PDB entry 6VMB | electron microscopy, 5.23 A resolution (low resolution: residue-level contacts below are approximate; hydrogen-bond / salt-bridge calls are withheld) | chains A and F of the 26 polymer chains in the assembly

[Chain A]
Protein: ATP synthase subunit alpha, chloroplastic
Organism: Spinacia oleracea
Notes: EC 7.1.2.2
UniProtKB: P06450 (ATPA_SPIOL); residue numbers follow UniProt; this construct covers 1-507
Sequence (507 residues; row label = number of the first residue in the row):
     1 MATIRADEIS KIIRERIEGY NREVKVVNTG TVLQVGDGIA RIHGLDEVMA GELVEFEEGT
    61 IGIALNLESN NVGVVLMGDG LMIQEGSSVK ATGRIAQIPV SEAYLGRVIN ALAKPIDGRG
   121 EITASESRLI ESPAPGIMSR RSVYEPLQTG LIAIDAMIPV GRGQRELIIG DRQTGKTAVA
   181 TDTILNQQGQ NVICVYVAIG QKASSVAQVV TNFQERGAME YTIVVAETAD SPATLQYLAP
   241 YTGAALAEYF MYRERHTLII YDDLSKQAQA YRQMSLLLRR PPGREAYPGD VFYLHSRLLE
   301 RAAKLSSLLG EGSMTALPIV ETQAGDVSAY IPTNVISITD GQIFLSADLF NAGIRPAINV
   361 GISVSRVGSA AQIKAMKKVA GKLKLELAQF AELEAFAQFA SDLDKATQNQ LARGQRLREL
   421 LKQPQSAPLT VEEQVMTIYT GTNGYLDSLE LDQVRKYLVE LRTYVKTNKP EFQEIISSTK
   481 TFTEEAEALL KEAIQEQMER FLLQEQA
Unresolved in the structure: 1-5, 507
UniProt features mapped onto this chain:
  - binding site (ATP): Gly-170 to Thr-177
  - site: Ser-363 (Required for activity)
Small-molecule neighbours:
  - ADP (adenosine-5'-diphosphate): Val-364, Ser-365, Arg-366, Leu-385
  - ATP (adenosine-5'-triphosphate): Gln-173, Thr-174, Gly-175, Lys-176, Thr-177, Ala-178, Gln-201, Phe-350, Arg-355, Pro-356, Gln-423, Gln-425

[Chain F]
Protein: ATP synthase subunit beta, chloroplastic
Organism: Spinacia oleracea
Notes: EC 7.1.2.2
UniProtKB: P00825 (ATPB_SPIOL); residue numbers follow UniProt; this construct covers 1-498
Sequence (498 residues; numbered 1 to 498; the number before each row is that of its first residue):
     1 MRINPTTSDP GVSTLEKKNL GRIAQIIGPV LDVAFPPGKM PNIYNALIVK GRDTAGQPMN
    61 VTCEVQQLLG NNRVRAVAMS ATDGLTRGME VIDTGAPLSV PVGGATLGRI FNVLGEPVDN
   121 LGPVDTRTTS PIHRSAPAFT QLDTKLSIFE TGIKVVDLLA PYRRGGKIGL FGGAGVGKTV
   181 LIMELINNIA KAHGGVSVFG GVGERTREGN DLYMEMKESG VINEQNIAES KVALVYGQMN
   241 EPPGARMRVG LTALTMAEYF RDVNEQDVLL FIDNIFRFVQ AGSEVSALLG RMPSAVGYQP
   301 TLSTEMGSLQ ERITSTKEGS ITSIQAVYVP ADDLTDPAPA TTFAHLDATT VLSRGLAAKG
   361 IYPAVDPLDS TSTMLQPRIV GEEHYEIAQR VKETLQRYKE LQDIIAILGL DELSEEDRLT
   421 VARARKIERF LSQPFFVAEV FTGSPGKYVG LAETIRGFQL ILSGELDSLP EQAFYLVGNI
   481 DEATAKAMNL EMESKLKK
Unresolved in the structure: 1-16, 497-498
UniProt features mapped onto this chain:
  - binding site (ATP): Gly-172 to Thr-179
Small-molecule neighbours:
  - ADP (adenosine-5'-diphosphate): Gly-173, Ala-174, Gly-175, Val-176, Gly-177, Lys-178, Thr-179, Val-180, Arg-205, Glu-208, Tyr-362, Gln-433, Phe-435, Ala-438, Phe-441, Thr-442
  - ATP (adenosine-5'-triphosphate): Ser-372, Thr-373, Leu-375, Gln-376, Tyr-385

[Interface between chain A and chain F]
Pairs across the interface (83; chain A residue first):
  Gly-44(A) / Arg-87(F)
  Leu-45(A) / Arg-87(F)
  Asp-46(A) / Arg-87(F)
  Val-48(A) / Thr-86(F)
  Met-49(A) / Gly-84(F)
  Met-49(A) / Leu-85(F)
  Met-49(A) / Thr-86(F)
  Ala-50(A) / Thr-82(F)
  Ala-50(A) / Asp-83(F)
  Ala-50(A) / Gly-84(F)
  Ala-50(A) / Leu-85(F)
  Asn-66(A) / Ile-27(F)
  Leu-67(A) / Gln-25(F)
  Leu-67(A) / Ile-26(F)
  Leu-67(A) / Ile-27(F)
  Leu-67(A) / Arg-87(F)
  Glu-68(A) / Gln-25(F)
  Glu-68(A) / Arg-87(F)
  Ser-69(A) / Gln-25(F)
  Ser-69(A) / Arg-87(F)
  Val-72(A) / Arg-87(F)
  Ile-137(A) / Thr-206(F)
  Ile-137(A) / Gly-209(F)
  Ile-137(A) / Asn-210(F)
  Ile-137(A) / Tyr-236(F)
  Met-138(A) / Asn-120(F)
  Arg-140(A) / Thr-206(F)
  Arg-140(A) / Asn-210(F)
  Arg-140(A) / Met-214(F)
  Arg-165(A) / Arg-205(F)
  Pro-281(A) / Ala-287(F)
  Arg-284(A) / Val-296(F)
  Arg-284(A) / Gly-297(F)
  Gly-289(A) / Glu-284(F)
  Phe-292(A) / Met-239(F)
  Phe-292(A) / Arg-246(F)
  Phe-292(A) / Arg-277(F)
  Phe-292(A) / Glu-284(F)
  Tyr-293(A) / Glu-241(F)
  Tyr-293(A) / Arg-246(F)
  Ser-296(A) / Met-239(F)
  Glu-300(A) / Thr-206(F)
  Glu-300(A) / Asn-240(F)
  Thr-333(A) / Tyr-328(F)
  Ile-336(A) / Ala-174(F)
  Ser-337(A) / Arg-205(F)
  Ser-337(A) / Met-239(F)
  Ser-337(A) / Arg-277(F)
  Ile-338(A) / Arg-205(F)
  Ile-338(A) / Met-239(F)
  Thr-339(A) / Arg-205(F)
  Asp-340(A) / Arg-205(F)
  Asp-340(A) / Arg-207(F)
  Gly-361(A) / Ala-358(F)
  Ser-365(A) / Phe-441(F)
  Arg-366(A) / Gly-175(F)
  Arg-366(A) / Arg-205(F)
  Arg-366(A) / Arg-207(F)
  Arg-366(A) / Glu-208(F)
  Arg-366(A) / Phe-441(F)
  Val-367(A) / Phe-441(F)
  Gly-368(A) / Phe-441(F)
  Ser-369(A) / Val-440(F)
  Gly-381(A) / Phe-441(F)
  Lys-382(A) / Thr-442(F)
  Leu-385(A) / Tyr-475(F)
  Leu-385(A) / Leu-476(F)
  Ala-388(A) / Lys-359(F)
  Gln-389(A) / Lys-359(F)
  Gln-389(A) / Arg-429(F)
  Gln-389(A) / Tyr-475(F)
  Glu-392(A) / Lys-359(F)
  Glu-392(A) / Ile-361(F)
  Glu-392(A) / Arg-425(F)
  Glu-392(A) / Glu-428(F)
  Glu-392(A) / Arg-429(F)
  Phe-396(A) / Leu-410(F)
  Phe-396(A) / Arg-425(F)
  Phe-399(A) / Ile-405(F)
  Phe-399(A) / Ala-406(F)
  Phe-399(A) / Leu-410(F)
  Asp-402(A) / Arg-418(F)
  Gln-410(A) / Gln-472(F)
Also at the interface, not in a pair above, chain A (57 interface residues in all): Glu-47, Arg-141, Ser-142, Val-143, Arg-297, Ser-328, Gln-342, Ile-362, Val-364, Leu-393, Ala-400, Lys-405, Ala-406
Also at the interface, not in a pair above, chain F (61 interface residues in all): Ala-24, Arg-52, Ile-110, Val-118, Pro-242, Gln-280, Leu-288, Ala-331, Arg-354, Tyr-362, Tyr-398, Gly-409, Glu-471, Ser-494, Lys-495

[In short]
57 residues of chain A face 61 of chain F across their interface. ADP is bound between chain A and chain F.
Chain A binds ATP. Bound to chain F: ATP. From UniProt: 8 ATP-binding residues on chain A; 8 ATP-binding
residues on chain F.
Here chain A is ATP synthase subunit alpha, chloroplastic and chain F is ATP synthase subunit beta,
chloroplastic, both from Spinacia oleracea. Entry 6VMB (Chloroplast ATP synthase (C1, CF1FO)) was determined
by electron microscopy together with 6VM1, 6VM4, 6VMD, 6VMG, 6VOF, 6VOG and 8 further entries from the same
study.
